PDB entry 8E5R | X-ray diffraction, 1.40 A resolution | chain A

# Chain A
Protein: Sulfotransferase oxamniquine resistance protein
Source organism: Schistosoma mansoni
UniProt: G4VLE5 (G4VLE5_SCHMA); numbering as in UniProt (aligned over 1-257)
Amino-acid sequence (259 residues; row label = number of the first residue in the row; numbers below 1 keep their minus sign (Gly-1 is residue -1)):
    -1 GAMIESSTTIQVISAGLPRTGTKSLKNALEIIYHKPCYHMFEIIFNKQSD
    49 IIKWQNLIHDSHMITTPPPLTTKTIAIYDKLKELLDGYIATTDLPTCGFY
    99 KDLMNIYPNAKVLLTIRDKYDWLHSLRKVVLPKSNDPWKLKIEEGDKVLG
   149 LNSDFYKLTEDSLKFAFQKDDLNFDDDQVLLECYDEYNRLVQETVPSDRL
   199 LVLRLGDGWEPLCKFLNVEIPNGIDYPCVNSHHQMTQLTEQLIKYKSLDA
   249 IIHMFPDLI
Unresolved in the structure: 257
Sequence notes: expression tag (-1 to 0)
Modified residues: Cys226 (S-(dimethylarsenic)cysteine; CAS)
Small-molecule neighbours:
  - adenosine-3'-5'-diphosphate (A3P): Leu15, Pro16, Arg17, Thr18, Gly19, Thr20, Lys21, Ser22, Arg115, Ser123, Leu203, Gly204, Tyr224, Pro225, Cys226, Val227, Asn228, Ser229, His230
  - ULX ([4-({[(3R)-1-[(1H-indol-3-yl)methyl]-3-{[4-(trifluoromethyl)phenyl]methyl}pyrrolidin-3-yl]methyl}amino)-3-nitrophenyl]methanol): Pro16, Arg17, Thr20, Lys21, His37, Met38, Phe39, Ile42, Phe43, Asp91, Leu92, Val127, Val128, Leu129, Pro130, Lys137, Ile140, Glu141, Asp144, Leu147, Leu149, Phe153, Tyr154, Thr157, Glu158, Asn228, Met233, Leu236, Leu240

# Summary
Ligands of chain A: compound ULX and adenosine-3'-5'-diphosphate.
Chain A is Sulfotransferase oxamniquine resistance protein (Schistosoma mansoni); the structure, Schistosoma
mansoni (Blood Fluke) Sulfotransferase/CIDD-0150610 Complex, was determined by X-ray diffraction together with
8E5Q from the same study.
